PDB entry 3RHW | X-ray diffraction, 3.26 A resolution | chains A and H of the 15 polymer chains in the assembly

== Chain A ==
Molecule: Avermectin-sensitive glutamate-gated chloride channel GluCl alpha
Organism: Caenorhabditis elegans
Reference sequence: O17793 (O17793_CAEEL); the construct has insertions or renumbered stretches relative to UniProt, so the offset changes along the chain: 1-302 = UniProt 62-363; 312-338 = UniProt 428-454
Chain sequence (347 residues; row label = number of the first residue in the row):
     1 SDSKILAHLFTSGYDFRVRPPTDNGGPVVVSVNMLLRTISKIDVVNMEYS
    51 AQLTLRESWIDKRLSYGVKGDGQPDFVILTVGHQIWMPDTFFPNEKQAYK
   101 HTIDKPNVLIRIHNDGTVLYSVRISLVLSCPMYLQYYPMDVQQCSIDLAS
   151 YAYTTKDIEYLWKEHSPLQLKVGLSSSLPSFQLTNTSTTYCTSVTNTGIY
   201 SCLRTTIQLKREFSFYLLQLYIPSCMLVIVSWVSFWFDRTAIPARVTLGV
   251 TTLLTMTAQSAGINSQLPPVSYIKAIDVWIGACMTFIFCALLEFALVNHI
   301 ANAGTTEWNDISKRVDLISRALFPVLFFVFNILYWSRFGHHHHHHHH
Unresolved in the structure: 341-347
Construct notes: linker (303-305); expression tag (340-347)
Cystine bridges: Cys130-Cys144, Cys191-Cys202

== Chain H ==
Molecule: Mouse monoclonal Fab fragment, heavy chain
Organism: Mus musculus
Notes: antibody fragment or engineered binder
Chain sequence (221 residues; each row starts with the number of its first residue):
     1 EVQLQQSGPELVRPGASMKISCKASGYSFTGYTMNWVKQSHGKNLEWIGL
    51 INPYNGGTSYNQKFKGKATLTVDKSSSTAYMELLSLTSEDSAVYYCARDG
   101 DYYRYGRYFDYWGQGTTLTVSSAKTTPPSVYPLAPGSAAQTNSMVTLGCL
   151 VKGYFPEPVTVTWNSGSLSSGVHTFPAVLQSDLYTLSSSVTVPSSTWPSE
   201 TVTCNVAHPASSTKVDKKIVP
Cystine bridges: Cys22-Cys96, Cys149-Cys204

== Chain A / chain H interface ==
Residue-residue contacts (15; chain A residue first):
  Thr155(A) - Arg107(H)  hydrogen bond
  Glu159(A) - Arg107(H)  salt bridge
  Tyr190(A) - Arg104(H)
  Thr192(A) - Arg104(H)
  Thr192(A) - Tyr105(H)  hydrogen bond (backbone-backbone)
  Ser193(A) - Tyr105(H)
  Val194(A) - Thr33(H)
  Val194(A) - Asn52(H)  hydrogen bond (backbone-side chain)
  Val194(A) - Asn55(H)  hydrogen bond (backbone-side chain)
  Thr195(A) - Asn55(H)
  Thr195(A) - Gly57(H)
  Asn196(A) - Asn55(H)  hydrogen bond (side chain-backbone)
  Asn196(A) - Gly57(H)
  Ile199(A) - Ser59(H)
  Ile199(A) - Tyr105(H)  hydrophobic
Interface residues without a listed pair, chain A (11 interface residues in all): Cys191, Arg204
Interface residues without a listed pair, chain H (10 interface residues in all): Leu50, Gly56

== In short ==
11 residues of chain A face 10 of chain H across their interface, with 5 hydrogen bonds and 1 salt bridge.
Polar pairs include Glu159(A)-Arg107(H), Thr155(A)-Arg107(H) and Val194(A)-Asn52(H).
Chain A is Avermectin-sensitive glutamate-gated chloride channel GluCl alpha (Caenorhabditis elegans) and
chain H is Mouse monoclonal Fab fragment, heavy chain (Mus musculus); the structure, C. elegans
glutamate-gated chloride channel (GluCl) in complex with Fab and ivermectin, was determined by X-ray
diffraction, deposited together with 3RI5, 3RIA and 3RIF.
